Entry 1SEQ (X-ray diffraction, 1.78 A resolution); this record covers chains L and H.

[Chain L]
Name: Monoclonal Antibody MNAC13
From: Mus musculus
Notes: fragment: FAB Light Chain; antibody fragment or engineered binder
Chain sequence (213 residues; row label = number of the first residue in the row; note: 1 number in that range is skipped by the numbering (no residue carries it; nothing is unmodelled there)):
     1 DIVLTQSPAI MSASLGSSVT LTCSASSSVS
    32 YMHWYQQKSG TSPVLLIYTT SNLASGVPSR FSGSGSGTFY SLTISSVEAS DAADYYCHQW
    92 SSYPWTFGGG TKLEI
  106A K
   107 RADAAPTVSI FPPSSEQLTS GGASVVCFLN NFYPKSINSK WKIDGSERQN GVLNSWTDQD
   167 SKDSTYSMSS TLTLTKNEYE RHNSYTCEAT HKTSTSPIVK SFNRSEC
Disordered / not traced: 199-201, 212-213
Disulfides: Cys-23/Cys-88, Cys-133/Cys-193

[Chain H]
Name: Monoclonal Antibody MNAC13
From: Mus musculus
Notes: fragment: FAB Heavy Chain; antibody fragment or engineered binder
Chain sequence (225 residues; numbered 1 to 215 plus 10 insertion-coded residues; the number before each row is that of its first residue; a row labelled like 82A-82C holds insertion residues (82A, then the next letters in order)):
     1 EVKLVESGGG LVQPGGSLKL SCAASGFTFS TYTMSWARQT PEKKLEWVAY IS
   52A K
    53 GGGSTYYPDT VKGRFTISRD NAKNTLYLQM
82A-82C SSL
    83 KSEDTALYYC ARGAMFGN
100A-100F DFKYPM
   101 DRWGQGTSVT VSSAATTPPS VYPLAPGSAA QTNSMVTLGC LVKGYFPEPV TVTWNSGSLS
   161 SGVHTFPAVL KSDLYTLSSS VTVPSSVWPS ETVTCNVAHP ASSTTVDKKI VPRDC
Disordered / not traced: 129-130, 214-215
Disulfides: Cys-22/Cys-92, Cys-140/Cys-195

[Interface between chain L and chain H]
Contacting residue pairs (88):
  Tyr-32(L) / Lys-100C(H)
  His-34(L) / Lys-100C(H)
  His-34(L) / Pro-100E(H)
  Tyr-36(L) / Pro-100E(H)
  Tyr-36(L) / Met-100F(H)  hydrogen bond (side chain-backbone)
  Tyr-36(L) / Trp-103(H)
  Gln-38(L) / Gln-39(H)  hydrogen bond
  Gln-38(L) / Tyr-91(H)
  Thr-42(L) / Gln-105(H)
  Ser-43(L) / Tyr-91(H)
  Ser-43(L) / Trp-103(H)  hydrogen bond (side chain-backbone)
  Ser-43(L) / Gly-104(H)  hydrogen bond (side chain-backbone)
  Ser-43(L) / Gln-105(H)  hydrogen bond (backbone-side chain)
  Pro-44(L) / Leu-45(H)  hydrophobic
  Pro-44(L) / Tyr-91(H)
  Pro-44(L) / Trp-103(H)
  Leu-46(L) / Pro-100E(H)  hydrophobic
  Tyr-49(L) / Tyr-100D(H)  hydrophobic
  Tyr-49(L) / Pro-100E(H)
  Thr-50(L) / Lys-100C(H)  hydrogen bond (side chain-backbone)
  Asn-53(L) / Phe-100B(H)
  Tyr-87(L) / Gln-39(H)
  Tyr-87(L) / Lys-43(H)  hydrogen bond (side chain-backbone)
  Tyr-87(L) / Leu-45(H)  hydrophobic
  His-89(L) / Met-100F(H)
  Trp-91(L) / Ala-96(H)
  Trp-91(L) / Met-97(H)
  Trp-91(L) / Phe-98(H)  hydrophobic
  Trp-91(L) / Lys-100C(H)
  Trp-91(L) / Tyr-100D(H)
  Trp-91(L) / Pro-100E(H)
  Tyr-94(L) / Trp-47(H)  hydrophobic
  Tyr-94(L) / Tyr-50(H)
  Tyr-94(L) / Tyr-58(H)
  Pro-95(L) / Trp-47(H)  hydrophobic
  Pro-95(L) / Pro-60(H)  hydrophobic
  Trp-96(L) / Ser-35(H)
  Trp-96(L) / Trp-47(H)
  Trp-96(L) / Tyr-50(H)  hydrophobic
  Trp-96(L) / Ala-96(H)  hydrophobic
  Trp-96(L) / Met-100F(H)  hydrophobic
  Phe-98(L) / Leu-45(H)
  Phe-98(L) / Trp-47(H)
  Phe-98(L) / Met-100F(H)  hydrophobic
  Phe-98(L) / Trp-103(H)  hydrophobic
  Ser-115(L) / Thr-137(H)
  Phe-117(L) / Leu-124(H)
  Phe-117(L) / Ala-125(H)
  Phe-117(L) / Pro-126(H)
  Phe-117(L) / Thr-137(H)
  Pro-118(L) / Gly-127(H)
  Pro-118(L) / Arg-213(H)  hydrogen bond (backbone-side chain)
  Pro-119(L) / Arg-213(H)  hydrogen bond (backbone-side chain)
  Ser-120(L) / Tyr-122(H)
  Ser-120(L) / Pro-123(H)
  Glu-122(L) / Tyr-122(H)
  Glu-122(L) / Pro-123(H)
  Glu-122(L) / Lys-208(H)  salt bridge
  Gln-123(L) / Tyr-122(H)
  Gln-123(L) / Lys-143(H)
  Ser-126(L) / Tyr-122(H)  hydrogen bond
  Ser-130(L) / Leu-141(H)
  Ser-130(L) / Lys-143(H)
  Val-132(L) / Leu-124(H)  hydrophobic
  Phe-134(L) / Leu-124(H)  hydrophobic
  Phe-134(L) / Gly-139(H)
  Phe-134(L) / Phe-166(H)  hydrophobic
  Phe-134(L) / Ser-178(H)
  Phe-134(L) / Ser-179(H)
  Phe-134(L) / Ser-180(H)
  Asn-136(L) / His-164(H)
  Asn-136(L) / Phe-166(H)
  Asn-136(L) / Ser-180(H)  hydrogen bond
  Asn-137(L) / His-164(H)
  Leu-159(L) / Val-169(H)  hydrophobic
  Leu-159(L) / Lys-171(H)
  Asn-160(L) / Val-169(H)
  Ser-161(L) / Phe-166(H)
  Ser-161(L) / Pro-167(H)  hydrogen bond (side chain-backbone)
  Ser-161(L) / Val-169(H)
  Trp-162(L) / Pro-167(H)
  Thr-163(L) / Phe-166(H)
  Ser-173(L) / His-164(H)  hydrogen bond
  Ser-173(L) / Phe-166(H)
  Met-174(L) / Phe-166(H)
  Ser-175(L) / Phe-166(H)
  Ser-175(L) / Ser-178(H)  hydrogen bond
  Thr-179(L) / Lys-171(H)
Interface residues without a listed pair, chain L (42 interface residues in all): Gly-41, Thr-177
Interface residues without a listed pair, chain H (47 interface residues in all): Glu-46, Asp-101, Val-121, Leu-138, Thr-165, Leu-170, Thr-176

[In short]
42 residues of chain L face 47 of chain H across their interface, with 14 hydrogen bonds and 1 salt bridge.
Polar contacts include Glu-122(L)/Lys-208(H), Tyr-36(L)/Met-100F(H) and Gln-38(L)/Gln-39(H).
Chain L is Monoclonal Antibody MNAC13 and chain H is Monoclonal Antibody MNAC13, both from Mus musculus; the
structure, Fab MNAC13, was determined by X-ray diffraction.
